Entry 4XF7 (X-ray diffraction, 1.93 A resolution); this record covers chain A.

Chain A:
Name: Carbohydrate/pyrimidine kinase, PfkB family
Organism: Thermococcus kodakaraensis KOD1
Notes: EC 2.7.1.64
Reference sequence: Q5JDA3 (Q5JDA3_THEKO); residue numbers follow UniProt; this construct covers 1-273
Sequence (273 residues; row label = number of the first residue in the row):
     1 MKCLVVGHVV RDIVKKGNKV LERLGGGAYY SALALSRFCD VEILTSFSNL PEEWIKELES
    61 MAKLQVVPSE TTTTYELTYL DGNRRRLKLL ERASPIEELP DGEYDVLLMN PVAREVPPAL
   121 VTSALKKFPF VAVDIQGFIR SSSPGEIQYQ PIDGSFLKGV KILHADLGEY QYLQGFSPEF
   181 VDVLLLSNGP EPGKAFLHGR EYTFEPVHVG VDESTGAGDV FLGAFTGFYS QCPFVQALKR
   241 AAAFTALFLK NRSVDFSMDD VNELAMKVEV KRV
Bound ions: Mg2+: Gln136 (together with AMP-PCP)
Ligand contacts:
  - AMP-PCP (ACP; phosphomethylphosphonic acid adenylate ester): Tyr79, Asn83, Arg85, Gln136, His164, Asp166, Ser187, Asn188, Gly189, Pro190, Phe204, Pro206, Val207, Val209, Val211, Ser214, Thr215, Gly216, Ala217, Gly218, Phe221, Ala242, Thr245, Leu249
  - 1,2,3,4,5,6-hexahydroxy-cyclohexane (INS): Val10, Asp12, Gly25, Gly26, Gly27, Tyr30, Tyr75, Leu77, Arg85, Leu87, Val112, Gln136, Arg140, Thr215, Gly216, Asp219

Overview:
Bound to chain A: 1,2,3,4,5,6-hexahydroxy-cyclohexane and AMP-PCP.
Chain A is Carbohydrate/pyrimidine kinase, PfkB family (Thermococcus kodakaraensis KOD1); the structure,
myo-inositol 3-kinase bound with its substrates (AMPPCP and myo-inositol), was determined by X-ray
diffraction.
